PDB entry 7XBX | electron microscopy, 3.40 A resolution | chains D and E of the 4 polymer chains in the assembly

[Chain D]
Name: Guanine nucleotide-binding protein G(I)/G(S)/G(T) subunit beta-1
Source organism: Homo sapiens
UniProtKB: P62873 (GBB1_HUMAN); residue numbers follow UniProt; this construct covers 1-340
Amino-acid sequence (346 residues; numbered -5 to 340; the number before each row is that of its first residue; numbers below 1 keep their minus sign (His-5 is residue -5)):
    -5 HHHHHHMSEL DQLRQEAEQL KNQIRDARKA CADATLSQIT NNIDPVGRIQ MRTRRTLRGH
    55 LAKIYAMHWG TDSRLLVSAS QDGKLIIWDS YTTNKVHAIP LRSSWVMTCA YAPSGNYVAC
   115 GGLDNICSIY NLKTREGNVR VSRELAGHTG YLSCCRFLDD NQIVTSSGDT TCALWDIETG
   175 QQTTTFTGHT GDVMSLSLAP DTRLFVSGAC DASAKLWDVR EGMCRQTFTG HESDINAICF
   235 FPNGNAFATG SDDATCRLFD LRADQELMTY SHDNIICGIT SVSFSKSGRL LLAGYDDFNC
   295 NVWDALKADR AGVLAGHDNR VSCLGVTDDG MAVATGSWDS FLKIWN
Not modelled in the structure: -5 to 29
Differences from the reference sequence: expression tag (-5 to 0)

[Chain E]
Name: Guanine nucleotide-binding protein G(I)/G(S)/G(O) subunit gamma-2
Source organism: Homo sapiens
UniProtKB: P59768 (GBG2_HUMAN); numbering as in UniProt (aligned over 1-71)
Amino-acid sequence (71 residues; numbered 1 to 71; the number before each row is that of its first residue):
     1 MASNNTASIA QARKLVEQLK MEANIDRIKV SKAAADLMAY CEAHAKEDPL LTPVPASENP
    61 FREKKFFCAI L
Not modelled in the structure: 1-28, 62-71

[How chain D and chain E interact]
Contacting residue pairs (26; chain D residue first):
  Val40(D) with Leu51(E), hydrophobic
  Arg48(D) with Phe61(E)
  Arg49(D) with Pro60(E); Phe61(E), hydrogen bond (side chain-backbone)
  Tyr85(D) with Pro60(E)
  Phe235(D) with Leu37(E), hydrophobic; Cys41(E), hydrophobic
  Pro236(D) with Tyr40(E)
  Asn237(D) with Tyr40(E)
  Asp254(D) with Ala33(E)
  Arg256(D) with Ala33(E)
  Ala257(D) with Val30(E), hydrophobic
  Ser279(D) with Asp48(E), hydrogen bond
  Lys280(D) with Glu47(E); Asp48(E), hydrogen bond (backbone-side chain)
  Ser281(D) with Cys41(E); His44(E); Asp48(E); Leu51(E)
  Arg283(D) with Leu51(E)
  Leu284(D) with Leu50(E), hydrophobic
  Asp323(D) with Pro49(E)
  Gly324(D) with Pro49(E)
  Met325(D) with Pro49(E)
  Val327(D) with Leu50(E), hydrophobic
  Asn340(D) with Leu50(E)
Also at the interface, not in a pair above, chain D (26 interface residues in all): Ile33, Met45, Leu252, Leu261, Gly282, Leu300
Also at the interface, not in a pair above, chain E (18 interface residues in all): Lys29, Ser31, Ala34, Met38, Ala45

[Overview]
Chain D and chain E form an interface of 26 and 18 residues respectively; the contacts include 3 hydrogen
bonds. Polar contacts include Arg49(D)-Phe61(E), Ser279(D)-Asp48(E) and Lys280(D)-Asp48(E).
Here chain D is Guanine nucleotide-binding protein G(I)/G(S)/G(T) subunit beta-1 and chain E is Guanine
nucleotide-binding protein G(I)/G(S)/G(O) subunit gamma-2, both from Homo sapiens. Entry 7XBX (Cryo-EM
structure of the human chemokine receptor CX3CR1 in complex with CX3CL1 and Gi1) was determined by electron
microscopy together with 7XBW from the same study.
